9B7X - chains F and H of the 8 polymer chains in the assembly; structure by electron microscopy, 2.76 A resolution.

# Chain F
Protein: Capsid protein VP1
Organism: Adeno-associated virus
UniProtKB: Q6JC40 (Q6JC40_9VIRU); residues 1-736 here = UniProt positions 1-736
Sequence (736 residues; row label = number of the first residue in the row):
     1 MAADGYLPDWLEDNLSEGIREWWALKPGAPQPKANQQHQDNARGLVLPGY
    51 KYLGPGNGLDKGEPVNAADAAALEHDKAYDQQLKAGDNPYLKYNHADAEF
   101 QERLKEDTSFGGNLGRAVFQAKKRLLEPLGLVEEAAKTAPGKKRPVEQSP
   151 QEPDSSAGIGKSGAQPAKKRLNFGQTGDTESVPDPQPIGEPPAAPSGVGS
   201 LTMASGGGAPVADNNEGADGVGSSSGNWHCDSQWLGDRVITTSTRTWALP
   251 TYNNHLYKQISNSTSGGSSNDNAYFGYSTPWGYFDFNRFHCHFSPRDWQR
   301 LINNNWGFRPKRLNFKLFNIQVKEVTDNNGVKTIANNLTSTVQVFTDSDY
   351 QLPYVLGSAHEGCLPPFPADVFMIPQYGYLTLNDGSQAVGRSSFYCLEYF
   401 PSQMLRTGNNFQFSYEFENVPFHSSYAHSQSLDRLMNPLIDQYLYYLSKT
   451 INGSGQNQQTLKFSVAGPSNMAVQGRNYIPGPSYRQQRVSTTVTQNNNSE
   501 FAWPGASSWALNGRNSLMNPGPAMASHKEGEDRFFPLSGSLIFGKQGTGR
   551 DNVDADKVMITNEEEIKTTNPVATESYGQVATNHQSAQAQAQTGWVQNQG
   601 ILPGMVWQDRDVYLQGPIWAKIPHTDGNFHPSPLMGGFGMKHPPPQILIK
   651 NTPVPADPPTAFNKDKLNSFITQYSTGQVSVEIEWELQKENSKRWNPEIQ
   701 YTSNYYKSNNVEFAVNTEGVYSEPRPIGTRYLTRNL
Unresolved in the structure: 1-218, 656-667

# Chain H
Protein: Fab3-7 heavy chain
Organism: Homo sapiens
Sequence (129 residues; each row starts with the number of its first residue):
    20 QVQLQESGPGLVKPSETLSLTCTVSGGSISNYYWNWIRQPPGKGLEWIGY
    70 VHYSGSTNYNPSLKSRVSVSVDTSKNQFSLNLGSVTAADTAVYYCARQSR
   120 SYYNEVITDPKYNFDYWGQGTLVTVSSAS
Cystine bridges: Cys41-Cys114

# Chain F / chain H interface
Pairs across the interface (15):
  Asp556(F) - Gln20(H)
  Asn704(F) - Arg119(H)
  Tyr705(F) - Asn50(H)
  Tyr705(F) - Ser120(H)  hydrogen bond (side chain-backbone)
  Tyr705(F) - Tyr121(H)
  Tyr705(F) - Tyr122(H)  hydrogen bond (side chain-backbone)
  Tyr705(F) - Asn123(H)
  Tyr706(F) - Ser49(H)
  Tyr706(F) - Asn50(H)
  Tyr706(F) - Tyr51(H)
  Tyr706(F) - Arg119(H)
  Tyr706(F) - Ser120(H)  hydrogen bond (side chain-backbone)
  Lys707(F) - Ser49(H)  hydrogen bond (backbone-side chain)
  Lys707(F) - Asn50(H)  hydrogen bond (backbone-side chain)
  Lys707(F) - Tyr72(H)
Also at the interface, not in a pair above, chain F (6 interface residues in all): Asn709
Also at the interface, not in a pair above, chain H (11 interface residues in all): Ser47

# In short
6 residues of chain F and 11 residues of chain H are in contact, with 5 hydrogen bonds. Polar pairs include
Tyr705(F)-Ser120(H), Tyr705(F)-Tyr122(H) and Tyr706(F)-Ser120(H).
Here chain F is Capsid protein VP1 (Adeno-associated virus) and chain H is Fab3-7 heavy chain (Homo sapiens).
Entry 9B7X (Fab3-7 in complex with the capsid of Adeno-associated virus type 9) was determined by electron
microscopy together with 9B6N, 9B6O, 9B6Q, 9B6R, 9B6S, 9B6T and 9 further entries from the same study.
